2OPE - chain A; structure by X-ray diffraction, 2.40 A resolution.

Chain A:
Name: PilX
From: Neisseria meningitidis
Notes: fragment: residues 29-152, plus four N-terminal residues from the expression construct
Chain sequence (128 residues; numbered 25 to 152; the number before each row is that of its first residue):
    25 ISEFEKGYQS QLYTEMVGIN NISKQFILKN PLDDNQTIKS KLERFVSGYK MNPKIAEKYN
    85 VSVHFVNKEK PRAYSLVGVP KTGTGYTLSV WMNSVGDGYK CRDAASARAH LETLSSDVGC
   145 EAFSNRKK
Not modelled in the structure: 25-27, 148-152
Disulfide bonds: C125-C144
From the paper describing this entry:
  - conformationally variable residues (side-chain flip): F50, F69

Overview:
From the paper: conformational variability at F50 and F69.
Chain A is PilX (Neisseria meningitidis); the structure, Crystal structure of the Neisseria meningitidis minor
Type IV pilin, PilX, in space group P43, was determined by X-ray diffraction together with 2OPD from the same
study.
